Entry 6OLP (electron microscopy, 4.20 A resolution (low resolution: residue-level contacts below are approximate; hydrogen-bond / salt-bridge calls are withheld)); this record covers chains C and G of the 10 polymer chains in the assembly.

[Chain C]
Protein: Envelope glycoprotein gp120
From: Human immunodeficiency virus 1
Sequence (506 residues; numbered 2 to 511 plus 26 insertion-coded residues; 30 numbers in that range are skipped by the numbering (no residue carries them; nothing is unmodelled there); the number before each row is that of its first residue; a row labelled like 136A-136Q holds insertion residues (136A, then the next letters in order)):
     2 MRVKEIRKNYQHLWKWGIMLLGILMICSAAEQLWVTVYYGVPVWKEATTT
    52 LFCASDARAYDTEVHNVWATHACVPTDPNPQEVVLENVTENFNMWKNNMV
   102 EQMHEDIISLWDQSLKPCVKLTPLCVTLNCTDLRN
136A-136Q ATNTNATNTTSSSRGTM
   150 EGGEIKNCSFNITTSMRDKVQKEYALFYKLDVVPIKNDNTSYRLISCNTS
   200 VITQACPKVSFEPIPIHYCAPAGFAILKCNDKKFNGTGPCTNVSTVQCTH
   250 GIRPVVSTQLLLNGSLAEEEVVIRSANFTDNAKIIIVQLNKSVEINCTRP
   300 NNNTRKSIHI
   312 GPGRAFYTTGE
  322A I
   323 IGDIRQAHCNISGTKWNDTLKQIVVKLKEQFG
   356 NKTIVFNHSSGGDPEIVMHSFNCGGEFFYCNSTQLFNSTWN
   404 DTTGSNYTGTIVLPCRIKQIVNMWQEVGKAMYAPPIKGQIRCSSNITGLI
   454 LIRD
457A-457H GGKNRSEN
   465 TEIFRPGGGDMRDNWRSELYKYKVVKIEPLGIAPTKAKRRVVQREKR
Unresolved in the structure: 2-30, 136A-136Q, 404-412, 457A-457H, 507-511
Disulfides: Cys54-Cys74, Cys119-Cys205, Cys126-Cys196, Cys131-Cys157, Cys218-Cys247, Cys228-Cys239, Cys296-Cys331, Cys378-Cys445, Cys385-Cys418
Glycans and other covalent adducts: N-acetylglucosamine (NAG) linked to Asn88, Asn130, Asn156, Asn160, Asn188, Asn234, Asn241, Asn262, Asn276, Asn289, Asn295, Asn301, Asn332, Asn356, Asn362, Asn386, Asn392, Asn448; glycan linked to Asn197

[Chain G]
Protein: Immunoglobulin G PGT151 Fab, Heavy chain
From: Homo sapiens
Notes: antibody fragment or engineered binder
Sequence (240 residues; numbered 1 to 240; the number before each row is that of its first residue):
     1 RVQLVESGGGVVQPGKSVRLSCVVSDFPFSKYPMYWVRQAPGKGLEWVAA
    51 ISGDAWHVVYSNSVQGRFLVSRDNVKNTLYLEMNSLKIEDTAVYRCARMF
   101 QESGPPRLDRWSGRNYYYYSGMDVWGQGTTVTVSSASTKGPSVFPLAPSS
   151 KSTSGGTAALGCLVKDYFPEPVTVSWNSGALTSGVHTFPAVLQSSGLYSL
   201 SSVVTVPSSSLGTQTYICNVNHKPSNTKVDKRVEPKSCDK
Unresolved in the structure: 1, 136-240
Disulfides: Cys22-Cys96

[How chain C and chain G interact]
Pairs across the interface (9):
  Asn80(C) - Arg107(G)
  Gln82(C) - Trp111(G)
  Gln82(C) - Arg114(G)
  Gln82(C) - Tyr116(G)
  Glu83(C) - Trp111(G)
  Val84(C) - Ser112(G)
  Thr244(C) - Trp111(G)
  Val245(C) - Trp111(G)
  Gln246(C) - Trp111(G)
Other interface residues (no listed pair), chain G (6 interface residues in all): Asp109

[Summary]
Chain C and chain G form an interface of 7 and 6 residues respectively. N-acetylglucosamine is covalently
linked to Asn88(C), Asn130(C), Asn156(C), Asn160(C), Asn188(C) and Asn234(C) and 12 more.
Here chain C is Envelope glycoprotein gp120 (Human immunodeficiency virus 1) and chain G is Immunoglobulin G
PGT151 Fab, Heavy chain (Homo sapiens). Entry 6OLP (Full length HIV-1 Env AMC011 in complex with PGT151 Fab)
was determined by electron microscopy together with 6NIJ from the same study.
